Entry 3STE (X-ray diffraction, 2.05 A resolution); this record covers chains A and C of the 4 polymer chains in the assembly.

Chain A (and C):
Molecule: 2-dehydro-3-deoxyphosphooctonate aldolase
Source organism: Neisseria meningitidis
Notes: EC 2.5.1.55; chain C of this document is another copy of the same molecule, construct and numbering; everything in this record applies to it too
UniProt: Q9JZ55 (KDSA_NEIMB); residues 1-280 here = UniProt positions 1-280
Amino-acid sequence (280 residues; numbered 1 to 280; the number before each row is that of its first residue):
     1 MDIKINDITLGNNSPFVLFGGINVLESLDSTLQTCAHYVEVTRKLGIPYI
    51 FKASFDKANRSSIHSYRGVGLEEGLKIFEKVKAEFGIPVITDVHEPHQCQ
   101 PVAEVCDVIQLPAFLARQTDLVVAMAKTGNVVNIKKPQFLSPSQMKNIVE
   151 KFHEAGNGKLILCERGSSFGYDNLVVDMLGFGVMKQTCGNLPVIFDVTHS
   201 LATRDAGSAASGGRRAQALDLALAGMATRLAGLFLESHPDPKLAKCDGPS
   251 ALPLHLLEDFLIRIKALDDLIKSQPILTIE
Not modelled in the structure: 203-211, 237-253, 277-280 (chain C: 203-214, 239-250, 278-280)
Differences from the reference sequence: engineered mutation A202 (Gln in Q9JZ55)

Chain A / chain C interface:
Pairs across the interface (52):
  A58(A) - R117(C)
  A58(A) - Q118(C)
  A58(A) - T119(C)  hydrogen bond (backbone-backbone)
  N59(A) - R117(C)
  N59(A) - T119(C)
  N59(A) - K151(C)
  R60(A) - T119(C)  hydrogen bond (backbone-side chain)
  R60(A) - D120(C)  salt bridge
  R60(A) - K151(C)
  S62(A) - E154(C)  hydrogen bond
  I63(A) - V123(C)  hydrophobic
  I63(A) - K151(C)
  I63(A) - E154(C)  hydrogen bond (backbone-side chain)
  H94(A) - Q118(C)
  F114(A) - F114(C)
  L115(A) - L115(C)  hydrophobic
  R117(A) - A58(C)
  R117(A) - N59(C)
  Q118(A) - A58(C)
  Q118(A) - F114(C)
  T119(A) - A58(C)  hydrogen bond (backbone-backbone)
  T119(A) - R60(C)  hydrogen bond (side chain-backbone)
  T119(A) - I63(C)
  D120(A) - R60(C)  salt bridge
  D120(A) - R67(C)  salt bridge
  V123(A) - I63(C)  hydrophobic
  Q138(A) - F139(C)
  F139(A) - Q138(C)
  F139(A) - F139(C)  hydrophobic
  F139(A) - S168(C)
  F139(A) - Y171(C)
  F139(A) - D172(C)  hydrogen bond (backbone-backbone)
  L140(A) - Y171(C)
  S141(A) - Y171(C)
  S141(A) - D172(C)  hydrogen bond (backbone-side chain)
  P142(A) - Y171(C)
  Q144(A) - D172(C)
  K151(A) - R60(C)  hydrogen bond (side chain-backbone)
  K151(A) - S61(C)
  K151(A) - I63(C)
  E154(A) - I63(C)
  E154(A) - H64(C)
  A155(A) - I63(C)
  S167(A) - Y171(C)
  S168(A) - F139(C)
  Y171(A) - S141(C)
  Y171(A) - P142(C)
  Y171(A) - S167(C)
  Y171(A) - D177(C)  hydrogen bond
  D172(A) - S141(C)  hydrogen bond
  D172(A) - Q144(C)  hydrogen bond
  D177(A) - Y171(C)  hydrogen bond
Interface residues without a listed pair, chain A (30 interface residues in all): S61, H64, E95
Interface residues without a listed pair, chain C (31 interface residues in all): S62, P96, L140, A155, G170

Overview:
30 residues of chain A face 31 of chain C across their interface, with 13 hydrogen bonds and 3 salt bridges.
Polar contacts include R60(A)-D120(C), D120(A)-R67(C) and R60(A)-T119(C).
Chain A and chain C are both 2-dehydro-3-deoxyphosphooctonate aldolase (Neisseria meningitidis); the
structure, Crystal structure of a mutant (Q202A) of 3-deoxy-D-manno-octulosonate 8-phosphate synthase (KDO8PS)
from Neisseria meningitidis, was determined by X-ray diffraction, deposited together with 3STC, 3STF and 3STG.
